PDB entry 7T94 | electron microscopy, 3.16 A resolution | chains B and E of the 5 polymer chains in the assembly

# Chain B
Molecule: Guanine nucleotide-binding protein G(o) subunit alpha
Source organism: Homo sapiens
Reference sequence: P09471 (GNAO_HUMAN); residues 1-354 here = UniProt positions 1-354
Chain sequence (354 residues; each row starts with the number of its first residue):
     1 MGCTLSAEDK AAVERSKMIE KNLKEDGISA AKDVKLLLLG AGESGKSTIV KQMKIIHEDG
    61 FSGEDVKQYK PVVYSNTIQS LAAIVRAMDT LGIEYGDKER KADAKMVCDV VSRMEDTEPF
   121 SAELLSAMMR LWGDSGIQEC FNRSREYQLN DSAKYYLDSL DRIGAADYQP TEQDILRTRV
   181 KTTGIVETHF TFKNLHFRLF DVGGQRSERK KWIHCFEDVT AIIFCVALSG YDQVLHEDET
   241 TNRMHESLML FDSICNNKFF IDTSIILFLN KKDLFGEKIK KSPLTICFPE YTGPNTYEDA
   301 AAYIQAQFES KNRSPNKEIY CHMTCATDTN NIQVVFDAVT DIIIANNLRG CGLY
Disordered / not traced: 1-3, 56-182, 235-240
Sequence notes: engineered mutation Asp-9 (Glu in P09471), Lys-10 (Arg in P09471), Val-13 (Leu in P09471), Met-18 (Ala in P09471)
Swiss-Prot annotation at these positions:
  - region: Lys-35 to Thr-48 (G1 motif), Asp-174 to Thr-182 (G2 motif), Phe-197 to Arg-206 (G3 motif), Ile-266 to Asp-273 (G4 motif), Thr-324 to Thr-329 (G5 motif)
  - binding site (GTP): Glu-43, Lys-46, Ser-47, Thr-48, Ser-152, Leu-176, Arg-177, Thr-178, Arg-179, Asn-270, Asp-273, Cys-325
  - binding site (Mg(2+)): Ser-47, Thr-182
  - modified residue: Arg-179 (ADP-ribosylarginine), Gln-205 (5-glutamyl histamine), Cys-351 (ADP-ribosylcysteine)
  - lipidation: Gly-2 (N-myristoyl glycine), Cys-3 (S-palmitoyl cysteine), Cys-351 (S-palmitoyl cysteine)

# Chain E
Molecule: Antibody fragment
Source organism: Mus musculus
Notes: antibody fragment or engineered binder
Chain sequence (256 residues; row label = number of the first residue in the row):
     1 DVQLVESGGG LVQPGGSRKL SCSASGFAFS SFGMHWVRQA PEKGLEWVAY ISSGSGTIYY
    61 ADTVKGRFTI SRDDPKNTLF LQMTSLRSED TAMYYCVRSI YYYGSSPFDF WGQGTTLTVS
   121 SGGGGSGGGG SGGGGSDIVM TQATSSVPVT PGESVSISCR SSKSLLHSNG NTYLYWFLQR
   181 PGQSPQLLIY RMSNLASGVP DRFSGSGSGT AFTLTISRLE AEDVGVYYCM QHLEYPLTFG
   241 AGTKLELKGS LEVLFQ
Disordered / not traced: 123-134, 249-256
Cystine bridges: Cys-22/Cys-96, Cys-159/Cys-229

# Chain B / chain E interface
Contacting residue pairs (14; chain B residue first):
  Leu-5(B) / His-167(E)  hydrogen bond (backbone-side chain)
  Ala-7(B) / His-167(E)
  Ala-7(B) / Leu-233(E)
  Glu-8(B) / His-232(E)  salt bridge
  Glu-8(B) / Tyr-235(E)  hydrogen bond
  Asp-9(B) / Asn-169(E)  hydrogen bond
  Asp-9(B) / Tyr-173(E)  hydrogen bond
  Ala-11(B) / Tyr-101(E)  hydrophobic
  Glu-14(B) / Ser-52(E)  hydrogen bond
  Glu-14(B) / Ser-53(E)
  Glu-14(B) / Thr-57(E)
  Arg-15(B) / Ile-100(E)
  Arg-15(B) / Tyr-101(E)
  Arg-15(B) / Tyr-102(E)
Interface residues without a listed pair, chain B (9 interface residues in all): Lys-10, Ala-12
Interface residues without a listed pair, chain E (16 interface residues in all): Gly-56, Tyr-59, Asn-171, Glu-234

# In short
The interface between chain B and chain E involves 9 residues on one side and 16 on the other; the contacts
include 5 hydrogen bonds and 1 salt bridge. Among the polar pairs are Glu-8(B)/His-232(E), Leu-5(B)/His-167(E)
and Glu-8(B)/Tyr-235(E).
Here chain B is Guanine nucleotide-binding protein G(o) subunit alpha (Homo sapiens) and chain E is Antibody
fragment (Mus musculus). Entry 7T94 (Cryo-EM structure of S1 state ACh-bound M2R-Go signaling complex with a
PAM) was determined by electron microscopy together with 7T8X, 7T90 and 7T96 from the same study.
